5EBW - chains A and B of the 3 polymer chains in the assembly; structure by X-ray diffraction, 2.30 A resolution.

Chain A:
Molecule: Antibody Fab Fragment Light Chain
Organism: Mus musculus
Notes: antibody fragment or engineered binder
Sequence (218 residues; each row starts with the number of its first residue):
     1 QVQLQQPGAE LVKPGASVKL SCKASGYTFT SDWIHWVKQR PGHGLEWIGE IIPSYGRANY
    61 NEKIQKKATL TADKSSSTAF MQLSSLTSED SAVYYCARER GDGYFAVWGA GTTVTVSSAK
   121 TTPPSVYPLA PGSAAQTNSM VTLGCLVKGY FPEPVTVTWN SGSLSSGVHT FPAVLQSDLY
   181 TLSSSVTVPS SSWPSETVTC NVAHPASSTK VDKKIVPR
Disulfide bonds: Cys-22/Cys-96, Cys-145/Cys-200

Chain B:
Molecule: Antibody Fab Fragment Light Chain
Organism: Mus musculus
Notes: antibody fragment or engineered binder
Sequence (210 residues; row label = number of the first residue in the row):
     1 DILLTQSPAI LSVSPGERVS FSCRASQSIG TDIHWYQQRT NGSPRLLIKY ASESISGIPS
    61 RFSGSGSGTD FTLSINSVES EDIANYYCQQ SNRWPFTFGS GTKLEIKRAD AAPTVSIFPP
   121 SSEQLTSGGA SVVCFLNNFY PKDINVKWKI DGSERQNGVL NSWTDQDSKD STYSMSSTLT
   181 LTKDEYERHN SYTCEATHKT STSPIVKSFN
Disulfide bonds: Cys-23/Cys-88, Cys-134/Cys-194

How chain A and chain B interact:
Contacting residue pairs (76):
  His-35(A) / Phe-96(B)
  Gln-39(A) / Gln-38(B)  hydrogen bond
  Gln-39(A) / Tyr-87(B)
  His-43(A) / Tyr-87(B)
  Gly-44(A) / Tyr-87(B)
  Leu-45(A) / Tyr-87(B)
  Leu-45(A) / Phe-98(B)
  Trp-47(A) / Trp-94(B)  hydrophobic
  Trp-47(A) / Pro-95(B)  hydrophobic
  Glu-50(A) / Trp-94(B)  hydrogen bond
  Asn-59(A) / Trp-94(B)
  Tyr-60(A) / Trp-94(B)
  Lys-63(A) / Asp-1(B)
  Tyr-95(A) / Gln-38(B)  hydrogen bond
  Tyr-95(A) / Gly-42(B)  hydrogen bond (side chain-backbone)
  Tyr-95(A) / Ser-43(B)
  Tyr-95(A) / Pro-44(B)
  Glu-99(A) / Phe-96(B)
  Asp-102(A) / Tyr-50(B)  hydrogen bond (backbone-side chain)
  Gly-103(A) / His-34(B)
  Gly-103(A) / Gln-89(B)  hydrogen bond (backbone-side chain)
  Gly-103(A) / Ser-91(B)
  Gly-103(A) / Phe-96(B)
  Tyr-104(A) / His-34(B)
  Tyr-104(A) / Tyr-36(B)
  Tyr-104(A) / Leu-46(B)  hydrophobic
  Tyr-104(A) / Lys-49(B)  hydrogen bond
  Tyr-104(A) / Tyr-50(B)  hydrophobic
  Phe-105(A) / Tyr-36(B)  hydrogen bond (backbone-side chain)
  Phe-105(A) / Leu-46(B)
  Phe-105(A) / Phe-98(B)  hydrophobic
  Trp-108(A) / Tyr-36(B)
  Trp-108(A) / Pro-44(B)
  Trp-108(A) / Phe-98(B)  hydrophobic
  Gly-109(A) / Ser-43(B)
  Tyr-127(A) / Ser-121(B)
  Tyr-127(A) / Glu-123(B)
  Tyr-127(A) / Gln-124(B)
  Tyr-127(A) / Ser-127(B)
  Pro-128(A) / Ser-121(B)
  Pro-128(A) / Glu-123(B)
  Leu-129(A) / Phe-118(B)
  Leu-129(A) / Phe-135(B)  hydrophobic
  Ala-130(A) / Phe-118(B)
  Ala-130(A) / Pro-119(B)
  Pro-131(A) / Phe-118(B)
  Gly-132(A) / Pro-119(B)
  Thr-142(A) / Ser-116(B)
  Thr-142(A) / Phe-118(B)
  Leu-146(A) / Ser-131(B)
  Lys-148(A) / Ser-131(B)
  Lys-148(A) / Thr-180(B)
  Ser-165(A) / Lys-169(B)
  Val-168(A) / Lys-169(B)  hydrogen bond (backbone-side chain)
  His-169(A) / Asn-137(B)  hydrogen bond
  His-169(A) / Asn-138(B)  hydrogen bond
  His-169(A) / Asp-167(B)
  His-169(A) / Ser-174(B)  hydrogen bond
  Phe-171(A) / Phe-135(B)  hydrophobic
  Phe-171(A) / Asn-137(B)
  Phe-171(A) / Ser-162(B)
  Phe-171(A) / Thr-164(B)
  Phe-171(A) / Ser-174(B)
  Phe-171(A) / Met-175(B)
  Phe-171(A) / Ser-176(B)
  Pro-172(A) / Ser-162(B)  hydrogen bond (backbone-side chain)
  Pro-172(A) / Trp-163(B)
  Pro-172(A) / Thr-164(B)
  Val-174(A) / Leu-160(B)  hydrophobic
  Val-174(A) / Asn-161(B)
  Gln-176(A) / Leu-160(B)
  Ser-183(A) / Phe-135(B)
  Ser-185(A) / Phe-135(B)
  Ser-185(A) / Asn-137(B)  hydrogen bond
  Arg-218(A) / Pro-119(B)
  Arg-218(A) / Pro-120(B)  hydrogen bond (side chain-backbone)
Also at the interface, not in a pair above, chain A (46 interface residues in all): Val-37, Glu-62, Ala-106, Leu-143, Gly-144, Gly-167, Thr-170, Ser-184, Lys-213
Also at the interface, not in a pair above, chain B (41 interface residues in all): Val-133

In short:
46 residues of chain A face 41 of chain B across their interface; the contacts include 15 hydrogen bonds.
Among the polar pairs are Gln-39(A)/Gln-38(B), Glu-50(A)/Trp-94(B) and Tyr-95(A)/Gln-38(B).
Chain A is Antibody Fab Fragment Light Chain and chain B is Antibody Fab Fragment Light Chain, both from Mus
musculus; the structure, KcsA with G77ester mutation, was determined by X-ray diffraction, deposited together
with 5EBL, 5EBM, 5EC1 and 5EC2.
